PDB entry 4Q9B | X-ray diffraction, 1.50 A resolution | chains A and B

== Chain A (and B) ==
Molecule: Novel antigen receptor
Organism: Ginglymostoma cirratum
Notes: fragment: C2 domain; chain B of this document is another copy of the same molecule, construct and numbering; everything in this record applies to it too
Reference sequence: Q90544 (Q90544_GINCI); residues 243-344 here = UniProt positions 243-344
Amino-acid sequence (103 residues; numbered 242 to 344; the number before each row is that of its first residue):
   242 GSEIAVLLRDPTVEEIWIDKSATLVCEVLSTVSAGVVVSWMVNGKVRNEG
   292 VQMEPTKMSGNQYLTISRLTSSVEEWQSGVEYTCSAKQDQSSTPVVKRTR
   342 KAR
Not modelled in the structure: 242, 344 (chain B: 242-245, 271-272, 331-334, 344)
Differences from the reference sequence: expression tag (242)

== Chain A / chain B interface ==
Residue-residue contacts - 31 pairs, chain A then chain B:
  R250(A) with P252(B); T253(B); V254(B)
  P252(A) with R250(B)
  T253(A) with R250(B); E268(B)
  V254(A) with R250(B); E268(B), hydrogen bond (backbone-side chain); L305(B), hydrophobic
  E255(A) with E268(B), hydrogen bond (backbone-side chain); I307(B); R309(B), salt bridge
  W258(A) with L270(B), hydrophobic; K298(B); S300(B); Q303(B); L305(B), hydrophobic
  E268(A) with T253(B); V254(B), hydrogen bond (side chain-backbone); E255(B), hydrogen bond (side chain-backbone)
  L270(A) with V254(B), hydrophobic; W258(B), hydrophobic
  K298(A) with W258(B); I259(B)
  M299(A) with W258(B)
  S300(A) with W258(B)
  Q303(A) with W258(B)
  L305(A) with V254(B), hydrophobic; W258(B), hydrophobic
  I307(A) with E255(B)
  R309(A) with E255(B), salt bridge
Also at the interface, not in a pair above, chain A (18 interface residues in all): L248, D251, Y304
Also at the interface, not in a pair above, chain B (20 interface residues in all): L248, D251, E295, M299, Y304

== Summary ==
The interface between chain A and chain B involves 18 residues on one side and 20 on the other, with 4
hydrogen bonds and 2 salt bridges. Among the polar pairs are E255(A)-R309(B), V254(A)-E268(B) and
E255(A)-E268(B).
Both chains are Novel antigen receptor (Ginglymostoma cirratum). Entry 4Q9B (IgNAR antibody domain C2) was
determined by X-ray diffraction (same publication as 4Q97 and 4Q9C).
